PDB entry 6X3V | electron microscopy, 3.50 A resolution | chains B and C of the 9 polymer chains in the assembly

[Chain B]
Molecule: Gamma-aminobutyric acid receptor subunit alpha-1
Organism: Homo sapiens
UniProt: P14867 (GBRA1_HUMAN); the construct has insertions or renumbered stretches relative to UniProt, so the offset changes along the chain: 1-312 = UniProt 28-339; 320-358 = UniProt 418-456
Amino-acid sequence (358 residues; each row starts with the number of its first residue):
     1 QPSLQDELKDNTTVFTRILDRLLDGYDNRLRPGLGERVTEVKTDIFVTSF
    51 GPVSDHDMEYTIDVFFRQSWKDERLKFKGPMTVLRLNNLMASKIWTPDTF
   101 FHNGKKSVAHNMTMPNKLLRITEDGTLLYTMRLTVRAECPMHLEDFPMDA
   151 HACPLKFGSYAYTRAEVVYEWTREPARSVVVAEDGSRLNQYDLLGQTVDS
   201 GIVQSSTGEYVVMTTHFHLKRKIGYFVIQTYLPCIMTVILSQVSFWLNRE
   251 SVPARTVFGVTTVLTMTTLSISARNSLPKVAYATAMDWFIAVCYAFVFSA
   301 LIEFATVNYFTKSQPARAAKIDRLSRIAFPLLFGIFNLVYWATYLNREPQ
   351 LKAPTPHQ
Disordered / not traced: 1-9, 348-358
Differences from the reference sequence: linker (313-319)
Disulfides: Cys-139/Cys-153
Covalently attached groups: glycan linked to Asn-111
Residues lining bound ligands:
  - gamma-amino-butanoic acid (ABU): Phe-65, Arg-67, Leu-118, Thr-130
  - Etomidate (V8D): Ile-228, Gln-229, Leu-232, Pro-233, Met-236
Reported in the primary citation:
  - binding site for Etomidate: Pro-233

[Chain C]
Molecule: Gamma-aminobutyric acid receptor subunit beta-2
Organism: Homo sapiens
UniProt: P47870 (GBRB2_HUMAN), isoform P47870-1; the construct has insertions or renumbered stretches relative to UniProt, so the offset changes along the chain: 1-307 = UniProt 25-331; 316-341 = UniProt 487-512
Amino-acid sequence (364 residues; each row starts with the number of its first residue):
     1 QSVNDPSNMSLVKETVDRLLKGYDIRLRPDFGGPPVAVGMNIDIASIDMV
    51 SEVNMDYTLTMYFQQAWRDKRLSYNVIPLNLTLDNRVADQLWVPDTYFLN
   101 DKKSFVHGVTVKNRMIRLHPDGTVLYGLRITTTAACMMDLRRYPLDEQNC
   151 TLEIESYGYTTDDIEFYWRGDDNAVTGVTKIELPQFSIVDYKLITKKVVF
   201 STGSYPRLSLSFKLKRNIGYFILQTYMPSILITILSWVSFWINYDASAAR
   251 VALGITTVLTMTTINTHLRETLPKIPYVKAIDMYLMGCFVFVFMALLEYA
   301 LVNYIFFSQPARAAAIDRWSRIFFPVVFSFFNIVYWLYYVNVDGSGATNF
   351 SLLKQAGDVEENPG
Disordered / not traced: 1-6, 341-364
Differences from the reference sequence: linker (308-315)
Disulfides: Cys-136/Cys-150
Covalently attached groups: N-acetylglucosamine (NAG) linked to Asn-80, Asn-149
Residues lining bound ligands:
  - gamma-amino-butanoic acid (ABU): Tyr-97, Glu-155, Ser-156, Tyr-157, Phe-200, Thr-202, Tyr-205
  - Etomidate (V8D): Met-261, Thr-262, Asn-265, Asp-282, Leu-285, Met-286, Phe-289, Val-290
Reported in the primary citation:
  - binding site for Etomidate: Asn-265, Met-286, Phe-289

[Chain B / chain C interface]
Pairs across the interface (89):
  Gly-25(B) with Lys-13(C)
  Asp-27(B) with Lys-13(C)
  Asn-28(B) with Asp-84(C); Arg-86(C)
  Arg-29(B) with Val-16(C); Asp-17(C), salt bridge; Leu-20(C); Leu-83(C); Asp-84(C), hydrogen bond (backbone-backbone); Val-87(C)
  Leu-30(B) with Met-9(C), hydrophobic; Val-12(C), hydrophobic; Leu-83(C), hydrophobic
  Arg-31(B) with Met-9(C)
  Gly-33(B) with Met-9(C)
  Leu-34(B) with Met-9(C); Val-12(C), hydrophobic; Leu-81(C), hydrophobic
  Ser-92(B) with Arg-86(C), hydrogen bond (backbone-side chain)
  Ile-94(B) with Arg-86(C)
  Asp-98(B) with Asn-85(C); Val-111(C)
  Thr-99(B) with Val-109(C); Thr-110(C), hydrogen bond (backbone-backbone)
  Phe-100(B) with Tyr-62(C); Val-109(C); Asn-113(C); Arg-129(C)
  Phe-101(B) with Val-109(C), hydrophobic; Arg-129(C), hydrogen bond (backbone-side chain)
  Gly-104(B) with His-107(C); Arg-129(C), hydrogen bond (backbone-side chain)
  Lys-105(B) with Asp-48(C), salt bridge; Phe-105(C); His-107(C)
  Lys-106(B) with Phe-105(C)
  Ser-107(B) with Val-109(C)
  Val-108(B) with Val-109(C)
  Ala-109(B) with Val-109(C)
  Met-131(B) with Thr-110(C)
  Leu-133(B) with Val-109(C), hydrophobic
  Glu-138(B) with Ser-46(C), hydrogen bond; Asp-48(C)
  Tyr-160(B) with Tyr-62(C); Arg-114(C); Met-115(C), hydrophobic; Leu-128(C), hydrogen bond (side chain-backbone); Arg-129(C)
  Ala-161(B) with Thr-82(C); Met-115(C), hydrophobic; Arg-117(C), hydrogen bond (backbone-side chain)
  Thr-163(B) with Arg-117(C)
  Glu-166(B) with Thr-82(C)
  Ser-206(B) with Gln-64(C), hydrogen bond
  Thr-207(B) with Gln-64(C); Met-115(C); Arg-117(C), hydrogen bond (backbone-side chain)
  Tyr-210(B) with Arg-117(C), hydrogen bond
  Val-252(B) with Ala-249(C), hydrophobic
  Thr-256(B) with Ala-249(C)
  Val-260(B) with Leu-253(C), hydrophobic; Thr-256(C)
  Val-263(B) with Leu-235(C), hydrophobic
  Leu-264(B) with Thr-256(C); Thr-260(C)
  Thr-267(B) with Thr-260(C)
  Ile-271(B) with Ile-264(C), hydrophobic; His-267(C)
  Arg-274(B) with Tyr-220(C)
  Asn-275(B) with His-267(C), hydrogen bond
  Lys-279(B) with Pro-184(C); Gln-185(C); Tyr-220(C)
  Val-280(B) with Pro-184(C); Tyr-220(C)
  Ala-281(B) with Pro-184(C); Asn-217(C)
  Asp-287(B) with Leu-223(C)
  Tyr-294(B) with Leu-231(C), hydrophobic
  Phe-298(B) with Leu-231(C); Ile-234(C), hydrophobic; Leu-235(C)
  Leu-301(B) with Leu-235(C), hydrophobic
  Ile-302(B) with Val-238(C), hydrophobic
  Ala-305(B) with Val-238(C), hydrophobic
  Asn-308(B) with Asn-243(C)
  Tyr-309(B) with Trp-241(C), hydrophobic; Arg-321(C)
  Lys-312(B) with Asn-243(C)
Also at the interface, not in a pair above, chain B (65 interface residues in all): Pro-32, Gly-35, Asp-57, Met-58, Phe-66, Arg-74, Trp-95, Thr-96, Pro-97, His-102, Tyr-162, Pro-253, Thr-268, Phe-304
Also at the interface, not in a pair above, chain C (58 interface residues in all): Met-49, Leu-79, Gln-90, Gly-108, Gly-127, Tyr-143, Gln-224, Pro-228, Ile-232, Ile-242, Ala-248, Thr-263

[Overview]
Chain B and chain C form an interface of 65 and 58 residues respectively, with 12 hydrogen bonds and 2 salt
bridges. Among the polar pairs are Arg-29(B)/Asp-17(C), Lys-105(B)/Asp-48(C) and Ser-92(B)/Arg-86(C). Bound to
chain B: gamma-amino-butanoic acid and Etomidate. From the paper: a binding site for Etomidate at Pro-233(B)
and Asn-265(C) among others.
Here chain B is Gamma-aminobutyric acid receptor subunit alpha-1 and chain C is Gamma-aminobutyric acid
receptor subunit beta-2, both from Homo sapiens. Entry 6X3V (Human GABAA receptor alpha1-beta2-gamma2 subtype
in complex with GABA plus etomidate) was determined by electron microscopy (same publication as 6X3S, 6X3T,
6X3U, 6X3W, 6X3X, 6X3Z and 6X40).
